PDB entry 2HHD | X-ray diffraction, 2.20 A resolution | chains A and D of the 4 polymer chains in the assembly

== Chain A ==
Molecule: Hemoglobin (deoxy) (alpha chain)
Organism: Homo sapiens
UniProtKB: P01922 (HBA_HUMAN); numbering as in UniProt (aligned over 1-141)
Chain sequence (141 residues; row label = number of the first residue in the row):
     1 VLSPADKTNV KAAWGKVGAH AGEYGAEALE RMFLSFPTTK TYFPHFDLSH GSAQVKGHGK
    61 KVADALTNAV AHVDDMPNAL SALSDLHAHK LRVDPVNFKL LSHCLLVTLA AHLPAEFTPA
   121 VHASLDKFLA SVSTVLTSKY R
Bound ions: heme Fe near His87 (its only coordinating residue here)
Residues lining bound ligands: heme (HEM): Met32, Thr39, Tyr42, Phe43, His45, Phe46, His58, Lys61, Val62, Ala65, Leu66, Leu83, Leu86, His87, Leu91, Val93, Asn97, Phe98, Leu101, Leu105, Leu136

== Chain D ==
Molecule: Hemoglobin (deoxy) (beta chain)
Organism: Homo sapiens
UniProtKB: P68871 (HBB_HUMAN); numbering as in UniProt (aligned over 1-146)
Chain sequence (146 residues; row label = number of the first residue in the row):
     1 VHLTPEEKSA VTALWGKVNV DEVGGEALGR LLVVYPWTQR FFESFGDLST PDAVMGNPKV
    61 KAHGKKVLGA FSDGLAHLDN LKGTFATLSE LHCDKLHVDP ENFRLLGNVL VCVLAHHFGK
   121 EFTPPVQAAY QKVVAGVANA LAHKYH
Bound ions: heme Fe near His92 (its only coordinating residue here)
Residues lining bound ligands: heme (HEM): Leu31, Thr38, Phe41, Phe42, His63, Lys66, Val67, Ala70, Phe71, Phe85, Leu88, Leu91, His92, Leu96, Val98, Asn102, Phe103, Leu106, Leu141

== How chain A and chain D interact ==
Pairs across the interface (27):
  Pro37(A) - His146(D)
  Thr38(A) - Pro100(D)
  Lys40(A) - His146(D)  hydrogen bond (side chain-backbone)
  Thr41(A) - His97(D)
  Thr41(A) - Asp99(D)
  Thr41(A) - Tyr145(D)
  Tyr42(A) - Arg40(D)
  Tyr42(A) - Asp99(D)  hydrogen bond
  Pro44(A) - His97(D)
  Leu91(A) - Arg40(D)  hydrogen bond (backbone-side chain)
  Arg92(A) - Trp37(D)
  Arg92(A) - Gln39(D)
  Arg92(A) - Arg40(D)  hydrogen bond (backbone-side chain)
  Arg92(A) - Glu43(D)  salt bridge
  Asp94(A) - Trp37(D)  hydrogen bond
  Asp94(A) - Asp99(D)
  Asp94(A) - Glu101(D)
  Asp94(A) - Leu105(D)
  Pro95(A) - Trp37(D)
  Val96(A) - Glu101(D)
  Asn97(A) - Asp99(D)  hydrogen bond
  Tyr140(A) - Pro36(D)
  Tyr140(A) - Trp37(D)  hydrophobic
  Arg141(A) - Val34(D)  hydrogen bond (side chain-backbone)
  Arg141(A) - Tyr35(D)
  Arg141(A) - Pro36(D)
  Arg141(A) - Trp37(D)
Also at the interface, not in a pair above, chain D (15 interface residues in all): Val98

== Summary ==
14 residues of chain A face 15 of chain D across their interface; the contacts include 7 hydrogen bonds and 1
salt bridge. Polar pairs include Arg92(A)-Glu43(D), Lys40(A)-His146(D) and Tyr42(A)-Asp99(D). Chain A binds
heme. Bound to chain D: heme.
Here chain A is Hemoglobin (deoxy) (alpha chain) and chain D is Hemoglobin (deoxy) (beta chain), both from
Homo sapiens. Entry 2HHD (Oxygen affinity modulation by the N-termini of the beta-chains in human and bovine
hemoglobin) was determined by X-ray diffraction together with 1HDB from the same study.
